Entry 2OTG (X-ray diffraction, 3.12 A resolution); this record covers chains A and C of the 3 polymer chains in the assembly.

== Chain A ==
Name: Myosin heavy chain
Source organism: Placopecten magellanicus
UniProt: Q26080 (Q26080_PLAMG); the construct has insertions or renumbered stretches relative to UniProt, so the offset changes along the chain: 1-200 = UniProt 1-200; 213-626 = UniProt 214-627; 643-838 = UniProt 645-840
Chain sequence (840 residues; row label = number of the first residue in the row; note: 28 numbers in that range are skipped by the numbering (no residue carries them; nothing is unmodelled there); a row labelled like 200A-200M holds insertion residues (200A, then the next letters in order)):
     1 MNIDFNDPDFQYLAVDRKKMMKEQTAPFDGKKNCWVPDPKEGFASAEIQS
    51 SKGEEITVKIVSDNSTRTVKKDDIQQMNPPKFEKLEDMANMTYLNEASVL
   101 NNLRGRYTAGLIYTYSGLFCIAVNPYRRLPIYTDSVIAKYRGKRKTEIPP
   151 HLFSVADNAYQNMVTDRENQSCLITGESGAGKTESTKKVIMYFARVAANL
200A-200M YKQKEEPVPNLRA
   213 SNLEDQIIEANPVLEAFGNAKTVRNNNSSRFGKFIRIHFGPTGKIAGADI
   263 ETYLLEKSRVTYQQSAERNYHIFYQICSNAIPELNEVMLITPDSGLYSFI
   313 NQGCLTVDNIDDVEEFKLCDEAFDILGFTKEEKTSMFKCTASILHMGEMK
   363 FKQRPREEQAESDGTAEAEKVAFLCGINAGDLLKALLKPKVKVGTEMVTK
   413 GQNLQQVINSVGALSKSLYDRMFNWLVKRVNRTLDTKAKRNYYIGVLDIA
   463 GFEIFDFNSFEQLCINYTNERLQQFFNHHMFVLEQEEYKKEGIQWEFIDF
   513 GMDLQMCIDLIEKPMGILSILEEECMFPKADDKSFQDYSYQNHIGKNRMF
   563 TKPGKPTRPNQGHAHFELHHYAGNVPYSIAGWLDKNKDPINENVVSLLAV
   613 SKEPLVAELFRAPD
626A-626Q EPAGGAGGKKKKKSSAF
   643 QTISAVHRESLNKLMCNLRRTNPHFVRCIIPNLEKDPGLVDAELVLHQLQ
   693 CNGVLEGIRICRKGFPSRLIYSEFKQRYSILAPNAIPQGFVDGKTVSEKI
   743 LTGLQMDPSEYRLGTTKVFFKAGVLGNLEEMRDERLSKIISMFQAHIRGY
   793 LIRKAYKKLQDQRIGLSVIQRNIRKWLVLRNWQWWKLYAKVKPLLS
Not modelled in the structure: 1-5, 200A-200M, 626A-626Q, 731-733, 837-838
Bound ions: Mg2+: Thr183, Ser241 (together with ADP)
Small-molecule neighbours: ADP (adenosine-5'-diphosphate): Asn124, Pro125, Tyr126, Arg127, Arg128, Tyr132, Glu177, Ser178, Gly179, Ala180, Gly181, Lys182, Thr183, Glu184, Asn237, Asn239, Asp460

== Chain C ==
Name: Myosin essential light chain
Source organism: Placopecten magellanicus
UniProt: Q26066 (Q26066_PLAMG); residues 0-156 here correspond to UniProt positions 1-157 (UniProt number = residue number + 1)
Chain sequence (157 residues; row label = number of the first residue in the row; numbering starts at 0):
     0 MPKLSQDEIDDLKEVFELFDFWDGRDGAVDAFKIGDVCRCLGINPRNEDV
    50 FAVGGTHKMGEKSLPFEEFLPAYEGLMDCEQGTYADYMEAFKTFDREGQG
   100 FISGAELRHVLSGLGERLSDEEVDEIINLTDLQEDLEGNVKYEEFVKKVM
   150 TGPYPDK
Not modelled in the structure: 0, 156
Bound ions: Ca2+: Asp19, Asp22, Gly23, Asp25, Ala27

== Interface between chain A and chain C ==
Pairs across the interface - 76 pairs, chain A then chain C:
  Ser721(A) - Glu88(C)
  Pro725(A) - Glu88(C)
  Asn726(A) - Thr82(C)  hydrogen bond
  Asn726(A) - Ala84(C)
  Asn726(A) - Asp85(C)  hydrogen bond
  Gln730(A) - Lys91(C)
  Arg777(A) - Glu79(C)  salt bridge
  Leu778(A) - Ala89(C)  hydrophobic
  Lys780(A) - Arg45(C)
  Ile781(A) - Asp85(C)
  Ile781(A) - Tyr86(C)
  Ile781(A) - Ala89(C)  hydrophobic
  Ile782(A) - Leu113(C)  hydrophobic
  Ser783(A) - Arg45(C)
  Ser783(A) - Gly114(C)
  Ser783(A) - Glu115(C)
  Met784(A) - Arg45(C)
  Met784(A) - Glu79(C)
  Met784(A) - Gly81(C)
  Met784(A) - Tyr86(C)  hydrogen bond (backbone-side chain)
  Phe785(A) - Tyr86(C)
  Phe785(A) - Phe90(C)  hydrophobic
  Phe785(A) - Phe144(C)  hydrophobic
  Phe785(A) - Val148(C)  hydrophobic
  Gln786(A) - Leu110(C)
  Gln786(A) - Leu113(C)
  Gln786(A) - Gly114(C)
  Gln786(A) - Glu115(C)  hydrogen bond (side chain-backbone)
  Gln786(A) - Arg116(C)
  Gln786(A) - Leu117(C)
  Ala787(A) - Asn43(C)
  Ala787(A) - Pro44(C)
  Ala787(A) - Arg45(C)
  His788(A) - Asn43(C)
  His788(A) - Gln80(C)  hydrogen bond
  His788(A) - Tyr86(C)  hydrogen bond
  His788(A) - Val148(C)
  His788(A) - Met149(C)
  Ile789(A) - Leu117(C)  hydrophobic
  Ile789(A) - Ile125(C)  hydrophobic
  Ile789(A) - Val148(C)  hydrophobic
  Arg790(A) - Arg38(C)
  Arg790(A) - Asn46(C)  hydrogen bond
  Arg790(A) - Glu115(C)
  Arg790(A) - Arg116(C)  hydrogen bond (side chain-backbone)
  Arg790(A) - Leu117(C)
  Arg790(A) - Glu121(C)  salt bridge
  Gly791(A) - Arg38(C)
  Tyr792(A) - Ile125(C)  hydrophobic
  Tyr792(A) - Leu128(C)
  Tyr792(A) - Lys147(C)
  Tyr792(A) - Val148(C)
  Tyr792(A) - Gly151(C)
  Tyr792(A) - Pro152(C)
  Leu793(A) - Glu121(C)
  Leu793(A) - Leu128(C)  hydrophobic
  Ile794(A) - Asp35(C)
  Ile794(A) - Arg38(C)
  Ile794(A) - Cys39(C)  hydrophobic
  Arg795(A) - Arg38(C)  hydrogen bond (side chain-backbone)
  Arg795(A) - Ile42(C)
  Arg795(A) - Asn43(C)  hydrogen bond
  Lys796(A) - Leu128(C)
  Lys796(A) - Pro152(C)
  Lys796(A) - Tyr153(C)
  Tyr798(A) - Val14(C)
  Tyr798(A) - Cys39(C)  hydrophobic
  Lys799(A) - Tyr153(C)  hydrogen bond
  Leu801(A) - Leu17(C)
  Leu801(A) - Trp21(C)  hydrogen bond (backbone-side chain)
  Gln802(A) - Leu17(C)
  Gln804(A) - Trp21(C)
  Arg805(A) - Leu17(C)
  Arg805(A) - Phe20(C)
  Arg805(A) - Trp21(C)
  Ser809(A) - Phe20(C)
Interface residues without a listed pair, chain A (34 interface residues in all): Ile722, Arg774, Ser779, Leu808
Interface residues without a listed pair, chain C (46 interface residues in all): Gly41, Thr92, Phe93, Val109, Glu124, Thr129, Val145

== Summary ==
Chain A and chain C form an interface of 34 and 46 residues respectively, with 12 hydrogen bonds and 2 salt
bridges. Polar pairs include Arg777(A)-Glu79(C), Arg790(A)-Glu121(C) and Asn726(A)-Thr82(C). Bound to chain A:
ADP. The Mg2+ site is built by Thr183(A) and Ser241(A).
Chain A is Myosin heavy chain and chain C is Myosin essential light chain, both from Placopecten magellanicus;
the structure, Rigor-like structures of muscle myosins reveal key mechanical elements in the transduction
pathways of this allosteric ..., was determined by X-ray diffraction, deposited together with 2EC6, 2OS8,
3I5F, 3I5G, 3I5H and 3I5I.
